4C8Q - chains B and H of the 8 polymer chains in the assembly; structure by X-ray diffraction, 3.70 A resolution.

Chain B:
Name: U6 snrna-associated sm-like protein LSM2
From: Saccharomyces cerevisiae
UniProt: P38203 (LSM2_YEAST); residues 2-95 here = UniProt positions 2-95
Sequence (105 residues; numbered -9 to 95; the number before each row is that of its first residue; numbers below 1 keep their minus sign (Ser-9 is residue -9)):
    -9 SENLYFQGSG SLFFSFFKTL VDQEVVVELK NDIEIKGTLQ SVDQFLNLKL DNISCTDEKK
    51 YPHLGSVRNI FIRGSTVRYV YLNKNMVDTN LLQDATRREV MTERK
Unresolved in the structure: 95
Differences from the reference sequence: expression tag (-9 to 1)
Curated features (UniProtKB/Swiss-Prot):
  - mutagenesis: Lys20 (K20A/E: Inviable. Decreases binding affinity for U6 snRNA), Phe35 (F35A: Strongly reduces affinity for poly-U RNA ends), Asn37 (N37A: Strongly reduces affinity for poly-U RNA ends), Arg63 (R63A: Strongly reduces affinity for poly-U RNA ends)
Bound ions: Co2+: Arg68 (shared with 2 residues of chain C)

Chain H:
Name: DNA topoisomerase 2-associated protein PAT1
From: Saccharomyces cerevisiae
UniProt: P25644 (PAT1_YEAST); residues 456-783 here = UniProt positions 456-783
Sequence (328 residues; each row starts with the number of its first residue):
   456 SSYAFNNGNG ATNLNKSGGK KFILELIETV YEEILDLEAN LRNGQQTDST AMWEALHIDD
   516 SSYDVNPFIS MLSFDKGIKI MPRIFNFLDK QQKLKILQKI FNELSHLQII ILSSYKTTPK
   576 PTLTQLKKVD LFQMIILKII VSFLSNNSNF IEIMGLLLQL IRNNNVSFLT TSKIGLNLIT
   636 ILISRAALIK QDSSRSNILS SPEISTWNEI YDKLFTSLES KIQLIFPPRE YNDHIMRLQN
   696 DKFMDEAYIW QFLASLALSG KLNHQRIIID EVRDEIFATI NEAETLQKKE KELSVLPQRS
   756 QELDTELKSI IYNKEKLYQD LNLFLNVM
Unresolved in the structure: 456-470, 649-655, 696-698, 714-715, 743-764
Curated features (UniProtKB/Swiss-Prot):
  - modified residue (Phosphoserine): Ser456, Ser457
What the authors report for this chain:
  - mutagenesis - L479A/E483K: decreased binding to Lsm2-3

Chain B / chain H interface:
Residue-residue contacts (12; chain B residue first):
  Ser-9(B) with Glu493(H)
  Glu-8(B) with Arg497(H), salt bridge
  Asn80(B) with Lys534(H)
  Asp84(B) with Tyr486(H); Arg538(H), salt bridge
  Arg87(B) with Glu483(H), salt bridge; Tyr486(H); Leu490(H); Lys531(H)
  Arg88(B) with Leu490(H)
  Met91(B) with Glu487(H); Asp491(H)
Interface residues without a listed pair, chain H (11 interface residues in all): Ala494
From the paper, about this interface:
  - specific contacts: Asp84(B)-Arg538(H) (salt bridge), Arg87(B)-Glu483(H), Tyr486(H)-Arg87(B) (hydrophobic contact), Leu490(H)-Arg87(B) (hydrophobic contact)

In short:
7 residues of chain B face 11 of chain H across their interface, with 3 salt bridges. Polar contacts include
Glu-8(B)-Arg497(H), Asp84(B)-Arg538(H) and Arg87(B)-Glu483(H). The authors report a salt bridge between
Asp84(B) and Arg538(H); a contact between Arg87(B) and Glu483(H); hydrophobic contacts between Tyr486(H) and
Arg87(B) and Leu490(H) and Arg87(B). From the paper: L479A/E483K of chain H reduce binding to Lsm2-3.
Here chain B is U6 snrna-associated sm-like protein LSM2 and chain H is DNA topoisomerase 2-associated protein
PAT1, both from Saccharomyces cerevisiae. Entry 4C8Q (Crystal structure of the yeast Lsm1-7-Pat1 complex) was
determined by X-ray diffraction (same publication as 4C92).
